Entry 8X31 (electron microscopy, 6.20 A resolution (low resolution: residue-level contacts below are approximate; hydrogen-bond / salt-bridge calls are withheld)); this record covers chains I and H of the 14 polymer chains in the assembly.

[Chain I]
Molecule: 146-nt DNA strand
Organism: Saccharomyces cerevisiae
Sequence (146 nucleotides; row label = number of the first residue in the row):
     1 ATCAATATCC ACCTGCAGAT TCTACCAAAA GTGTATTTGG AAACTGCTCC ATCAAAAGGC
    61 ATGTTCAGCG GAATTCCGCT GAACATGCCT TTTGATGGAG CAGTTTCCAA ATACACTTTT
   121 GGTAGAATCT GCAGGTGGAT ATTGAT

[Chain H]
Molecule: Histone H2B
Organism: Saccharomyces cerevisiae
UniProtKB: A0A6A5PZQ7 (A0A6A5PZQ7_YEASX); residues 0-130 here correspond to UniProt positions 1-131 (UniProt number = residue number + 1)
Sequence (131 residues; row label = number of the first residue in the row; numbering starts at 0):
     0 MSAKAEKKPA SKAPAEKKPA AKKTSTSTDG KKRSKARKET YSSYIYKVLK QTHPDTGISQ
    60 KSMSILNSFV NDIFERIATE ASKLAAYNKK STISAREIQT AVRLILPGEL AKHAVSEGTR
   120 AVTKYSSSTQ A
Not modelled in the structure: 0-34

[Chain I / chain H interface]
Residue-residue contacts (10; chain I residue first):
  DG121(I) with Tyr-43(H)
  DG122(I) with Arg-36(H); Lys-37(H); Thr-39(H); Ser-42(H)
  DT123(I) with Ala-35(H); Arg-36(H); Lys-37(H); Thr-39(H)
  DA124(I) with Ala-35(H)
Other interface residues (no listed pair), chain H (8 interface residues in all): Glu-38, Tyr-40

[In short]
The interface between chain I and chain H involves 4 residues on one side and 8 on the other.
Chain I is a 146-nt DNA strand and chain H is Histone H2B, both from Saccharomyces cerevisiae; the structure,
The piccolo NuA4 bound to the H2A.Z nucleosome complex with Ac-CoA at resetting state, was determined by
electron microscopy (same publication as 8X2X, 8X2Y, 8X2Z, 8X30 and 8X32).
